Entry 3CKG (X-ray diffraction, 1.80 A resolution); this record covers chain A.

[Chain A]
Protein: Outer surface protein A
Source organism: Borrelia burgdorferi
UniProt: Q45040 (Q45040_BORBU); the construct lacks a stretch of the UniProt sequence, so the offset changes along the chain: 27-123 = UniProt 27-123; 124-258 = UniProt 139-273
Amino-acid sequence (236 residues; row label = number of the first residue in the row):
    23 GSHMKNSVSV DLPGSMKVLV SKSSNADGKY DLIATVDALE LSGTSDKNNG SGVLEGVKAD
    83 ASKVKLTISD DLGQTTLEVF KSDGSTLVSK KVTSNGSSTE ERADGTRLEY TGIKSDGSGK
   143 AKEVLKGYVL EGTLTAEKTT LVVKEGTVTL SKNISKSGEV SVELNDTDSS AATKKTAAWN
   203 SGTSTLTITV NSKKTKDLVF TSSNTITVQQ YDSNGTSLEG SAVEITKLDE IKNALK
Sequence notes: expression tag (23-26); engineered mutation Ser37 (Glu in Q45040), Ser45 (Glu in Q45040), Ser46 (Lys in Q45040), Ala48 (Lys in Q45040), Ala60 (Lys in Q45040), Ser64 (Lys in Q45040), Ala83 (Lys in Q45040), Ser104 (Glu in Q45040), Ser107 (Lys in Q45040), Ser224 (Lys239 in Q45040), Ser225 (Glu240 in Q45040), Ser239 (Lys254 in Q45040)
Residues lining bound ligands: Mg2+ (MG): Leu186, Thr198, Ala199

[In short]
Bound to chain A: Mg2+.
Chain A is Outer surface protein A (Borrelia burgdorferi); the structure, The crystal structure of OspA
deletion mutant, was determined by X-ray diffraction together with 3CKF from the same study.
